1P7W - chains A and B; structure by X-ray diffraction, 1.02 A resolution.

Chain A:
Protein: proteinase K
Source organism: Engyodontium album
Notes: EC 3.4.21.64
UniProt: P06873 (PRTK_TRIAL); residues 1-279 here correspond to UniProt positions 106-384 (UniProt number = residue number + 105)
Amino-acid sequence (279 residues; numbered 1 to 279; the number before each row is that of its first residue):
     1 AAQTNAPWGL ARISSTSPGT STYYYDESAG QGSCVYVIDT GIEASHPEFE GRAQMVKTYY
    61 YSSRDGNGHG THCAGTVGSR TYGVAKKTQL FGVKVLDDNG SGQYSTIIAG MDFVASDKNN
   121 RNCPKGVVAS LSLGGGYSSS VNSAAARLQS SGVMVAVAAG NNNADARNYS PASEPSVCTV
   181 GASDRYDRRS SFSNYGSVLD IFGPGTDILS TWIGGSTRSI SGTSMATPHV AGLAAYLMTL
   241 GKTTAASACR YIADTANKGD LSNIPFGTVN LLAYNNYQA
Sequence notes: conflict D207 (Ser312 in P06873)
Cystine bridges: C34-C123, C178-C249
Bound ions: Ca2+: P175, V177, D200
Swiss-Prot annotation at these positions:
  - active site (Charge relay system): D39, H69, S224
  - binding site (Ca(2+)): T16, P175, V177, D200, D260

Chain B:
Protein: inhibitor peptide
Amino-acid sequence (7 residues; row label = number of the first residue in the row):
     1 PAPFASA

Chain A / chain B interface:
Residue-residue contacts (30; chain A residue first):
  N67(A) with S6(B), hydrogen bond; A7(B)
  H69(A) with F4(B), hydrogen bond (side chain-backbone); A5(B), hydrogen bond (side chain-backbone); S6(B); A7(B)
  L96(A) with P3(B), hydrophobic
  N99(A) with S6(B)
  G100(A) with P3(B); S6(B)
  S101(A) with A2(B); P3(B)
  G102(A) with P1(B); A2(B), hydrogen bond (backbone-backbone)
  Y104(A) with P1(B), hydrophobic
  S132(A) with P3(B)
  L133(A) with P3(B), hydrophobic; F4(B)
  G134(A) with P1(B); A2(B), hydrogen bond (backbone-backbone); P3(B); F4(B)
  G135(A) with A2(B)
  A158(A) with F4(B), hydrophobic
  G160(A) with F4(B)
  N161(A) with F4(B)
  W212(A) with A7(B)
  I220(A) with A7(B), hydrophobic
  T223(A) with F4(B)
  S224(A) with F4(B), hydrogen bond (side chain-backbone)
Also at the interface, not in a pair above, chain A (22 interface residues in all): Q103, I107, A159

Overview:
The interface between chain A and chain B involves 22 residues on one side and 7 on the other; the contacts
include 6 hydrogen bonds. Polar contacts include N67(A)-S6(B), H69(A)-F4(B) and H69(A)-A5(B).
Here chain A is proteinase K (Engyodontium album) and chain B is inhibitor peptide. Entry 1P7W (Crystal
structure of the complex of Proteinase K with a designed heptapeptide inhibitor Pro-Ala-Pro-Phe-Ala-Ser-Ala at
atomic ...) was determined by X-ray diffraction.
